PDB entry 6EAW | X-ray diffraction, 1.29 A resolution | chains A and I

[Chain A]
Protein: Cationic trypsin
Organism: Bos taurus
Notes: EC 3.4.21.4
UniProt: P00760 (TRY1_BOVIN); the construct lacks a stretch of the UniProt sequence and is renumbered around it, so the offset changes along the chain: 16-34 = UniProt 24-42; 37-67 = UniProt 43-73; 69-125 = UniProt 74-130; 127-130 = UniProt 131-134; 6 more segments
Amino-acid sequence (223 residues; row label = number of the first residue in the row; note: 10 numbers in that range are skipped by the numbering (no residue carries them; nothing is unmodelled there)):
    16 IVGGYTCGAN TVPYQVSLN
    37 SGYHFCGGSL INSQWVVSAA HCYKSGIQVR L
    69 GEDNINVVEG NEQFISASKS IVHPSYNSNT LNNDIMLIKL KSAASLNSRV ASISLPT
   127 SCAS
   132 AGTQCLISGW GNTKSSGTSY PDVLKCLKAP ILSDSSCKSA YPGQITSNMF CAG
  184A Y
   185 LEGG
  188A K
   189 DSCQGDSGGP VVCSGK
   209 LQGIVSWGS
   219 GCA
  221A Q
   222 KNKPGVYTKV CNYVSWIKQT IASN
Cystine bridges: Cys-22/Cys-157, Cys-42/Cys-58, Cys-128/Cys-232, Cys-136/Cys-201, Cys-168/Cys-182, Cys-191/Cys-220
Metal / ion sites: Ca2+: Glu-70, Asn-72, Val-75, Glu-80
Swiss-Prot annotation at these positions:
  - active site (Charge relay system): His-57, Asp-102, Ser-195
  - binding site (Ca(2+)): Glu-70, Asn-72, Val-75, Glu-80
  - binding site (substrate): Asp-189, Ser-190, Gln-192, Gly-193, Ser-195

[Chain I]
Protein: Cys-thr-lys-ser-ile
Amino-acid sequence (5 residues; each row starts with the number of its first residue):
     1 CTKSI

[Interface between chain A and chain I]
Pairs across the interface (32; chain A residue first):
  His-40(A) / Ile-5(I)
  Phe-41(A) / Ser-4(I)
  Phe-41(A) / Ile-5(I)  hydrogen bond (backbone-backbone)
  Cys-42(A) / Ser-4(I)
  His-57(A) / Thr-2(I)
  His-57(A) / Lys-3(I)
  His-57(A) / Ser-4(I)
  Leu-99(A) / Thr-2(I)
  Tyr-151(A) / Ile-5(I)  hydrophobic
  Asp-189(A) / Lys-3(I)  salt bridge
  Ser-190(A) / Lys-3(I)  hydrogen bond
  Cys-191(A) / Lys-3(I)
  Gln-192(A) / Cys-1(I)
  Gln-192(A) / Thr-2(I)  hydrogen bond (side chain-backbone)
  Gln-192(A) / Lys-3(I)
  Gln-192(A) / Ser-4(I)
  Gly-193(A) / Lys-3(I)  hydrogen bond (backbone-backbone)
  Gly-193(A) / Ser-4(I)  hydrogen bond (backbone-backbone)
  Gly-193(A) / Ile-5(I)
  Asp-194(A) / Lys-3(I)  hydrogen bond (backbone-backbone)
  Ser-195(A) / Lys-3(I)  hydrogen bond (backbone-backbone)
  Ser-195(A) / Ser-4(I)  hydrogen bond (side chain-backbone)
  Val-213(A) / Lys-3(I)
  Ser-214(A) / Thr-2(I)
  Ser-214(A) / Lys-3(I)  hydrogen bond (backbone-backbone)
  Trp-215(A) / Cys-1(I)
  Trp-215(A) / Thr-2(I)
  Trp-215(A) / Lys-3(I)
  Gly-216(A) / Cys-1(I)  hydrogen bond (backbone-backbone)
  Gly-216(A) / Lys-3(I)
  Gly-219(A) / Lys-3(I)
  Gly-226(A) / Lys-3(I)
Interface residues without a listed pair, chain A (20 interface residues in all): Tyr-228

[In short]
The interface between chain A and chain I involves 20 residues on one side and 5 on the other, with 10
hydrogen bonds and 1 salt bridge. Polar pairs include Asp-189(A)/Lys-3(I), Ser-190(A)/Lys-3(I) and
Gln-192(A)/Thr-2(I).
Here chain A is Cationic trypsin (Bos taurus) and chain I is Cys-thr-lys-ser-ile. Entry 6EAW (Crystallographic
structure of the cyclic heptapeptide derived from the BTCI inhibitor bound to beta-trypsin in space ...) was
determined by X-ray diffraction.
